3EGW - chains A and B of the 3 polymer chains in the assembly; structure by X-ray diffraction, 1.90 A resolution.

Chain A:
Molecule: Respiratory nitrate reductase 1 alpha chain
Organism: Escherichia coli
Notes: EC 1.7.99.4; fragment: Chain A, NarG
UniProt: P09152 (NARG_ECOLI); residues 1-1244 here correspond to UniProt positions 2-1245 (UniProt number = residue number + 1)
Sequence (1244 residues; row label = number of the first residue in the row):
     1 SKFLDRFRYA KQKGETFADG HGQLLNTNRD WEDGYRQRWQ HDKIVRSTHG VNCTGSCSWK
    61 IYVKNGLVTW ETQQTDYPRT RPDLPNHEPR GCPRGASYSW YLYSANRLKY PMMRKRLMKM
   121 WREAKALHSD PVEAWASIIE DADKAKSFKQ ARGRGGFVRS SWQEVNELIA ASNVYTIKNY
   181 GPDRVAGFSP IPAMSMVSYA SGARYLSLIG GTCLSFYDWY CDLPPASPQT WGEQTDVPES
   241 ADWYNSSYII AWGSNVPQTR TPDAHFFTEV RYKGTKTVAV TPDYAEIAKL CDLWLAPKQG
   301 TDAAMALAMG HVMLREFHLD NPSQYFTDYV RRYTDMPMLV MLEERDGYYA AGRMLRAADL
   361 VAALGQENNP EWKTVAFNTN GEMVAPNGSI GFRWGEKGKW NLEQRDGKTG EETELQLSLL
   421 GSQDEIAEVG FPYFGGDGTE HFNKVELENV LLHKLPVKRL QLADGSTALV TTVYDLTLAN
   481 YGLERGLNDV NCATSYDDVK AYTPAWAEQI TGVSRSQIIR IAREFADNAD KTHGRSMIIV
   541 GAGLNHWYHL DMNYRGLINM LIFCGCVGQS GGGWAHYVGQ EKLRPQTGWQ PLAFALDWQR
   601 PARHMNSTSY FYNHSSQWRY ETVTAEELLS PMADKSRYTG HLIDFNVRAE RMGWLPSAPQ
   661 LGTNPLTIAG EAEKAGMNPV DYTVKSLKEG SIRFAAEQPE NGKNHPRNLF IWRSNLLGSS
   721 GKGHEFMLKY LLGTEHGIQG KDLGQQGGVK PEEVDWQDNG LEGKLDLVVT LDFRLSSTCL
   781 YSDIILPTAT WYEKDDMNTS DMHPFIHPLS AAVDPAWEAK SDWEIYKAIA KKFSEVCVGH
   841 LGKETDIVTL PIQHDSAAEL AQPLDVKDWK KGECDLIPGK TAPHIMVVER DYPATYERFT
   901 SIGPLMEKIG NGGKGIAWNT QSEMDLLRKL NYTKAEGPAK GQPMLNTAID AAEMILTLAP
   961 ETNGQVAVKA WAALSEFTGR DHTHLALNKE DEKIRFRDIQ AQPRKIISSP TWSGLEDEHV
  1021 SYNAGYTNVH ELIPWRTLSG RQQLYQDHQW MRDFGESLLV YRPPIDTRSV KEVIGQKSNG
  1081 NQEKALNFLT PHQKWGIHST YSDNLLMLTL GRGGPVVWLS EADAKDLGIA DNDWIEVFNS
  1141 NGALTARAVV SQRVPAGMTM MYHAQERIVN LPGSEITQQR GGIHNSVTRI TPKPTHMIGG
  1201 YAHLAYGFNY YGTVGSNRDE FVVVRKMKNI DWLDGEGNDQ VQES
Construct notes: conflict Ala-10 (Phe11 in P09152), Ala-362 (Asp363 in P09152)
Ion coordination: 4Fe-4S cluster Fe: His-49, Cys-53, Cys-57, Cys-92
Small-molecule neighbours:
  - phosphatidyl glycerol (AGA; (1S)-2-{[{[(2S)-2,3-dihydroxypropyl]oxy}(hydroxy)phosphoryl]oxy}-1-[(pentanoyloxy)methyl]ethyl octanoate): Phe-3, Arg-6, Tyr-9
  - MD1 (phosphoric acid 4-(2-amino-4-oxo-3,4,5,6,-tetrahydro-pteridin-6-yl)-2-hydroxy-3,4-dimercapto-but-3-en-yl ester guanylate ester): Gly-50, Asn-52, Pro-190, Ser-198, Tyr-220, Asp-222, His-546, Trp-712, Arg-713, Ser-714, Asn-715, Leu-716, Ser-719, Ser-720, Lys-722, Leu-771, Asp-772, Phe-773, Arg-774, Ser-776, Thr-788, Trp-791, Lys-794, Asp-822, Thr-1090, His-1092, Ile-1097, His-1098, Ser-1099, Thr-1100, His-1163, His-1184, Asn-1185, Thr-1188, Asn-1217, Arg-1218
  - molybdopterin guanosine dinucleotide (MGD; 2-amino-5,6-dimercapto-7-methyl-3,7,8a,9-tetrahydro-8-oxa-1,3,9,10-tetraaza-anthracen-4-one guanosine dinucleotide): Asn-52, Cys-53, Arg-94, Asp-222, Trp-252, Gly-253, Ser-254, Asn-255, Gln-258, Thr-259, Arg-260, Val-280, Thr-281, Pro-282, Asp-283, Ala-285, Gln-299, Gly-300, Asp-302, Gly-541, Ala-542, Gly-543, Leu-544, Trp-547, Tyr-577, Val-578, Gly-579, Leu-1089, Pro-1091, His-1092, Gln-1093, Lys-1094, Gly-1096, Ile-1097, His-1098, Tyr-1162, His-1163, Arg-1218
  - 4Fe-4S cluster (SF4): Thr-48, His-49, Val-51, Cys-53, Gly-55, Ser-56, Cys-57, Trp-59, Gly-91, Cys-92, Arg-94, Gly-95, Pro-262, Ile-1097, Tyr-1101

Chain B:
Molecule: Respiratory nitrate reductase 1 beta chain
Organism: Escherichia coli
Notes: EC 1.7.99.4; fragment: Chain B, NarH
UniProt: P11349 (NARH_ECOLI); residue numbers follow UniProt; this construct covers 1-509
Sequence (509 residues; each row starts with the number of its first residue):
     1 MKIRSQVGMV LNLDKAIGCH TCSVTCKNVW TSREGVEYAW FNNVETKPGQ GFPTDWENQE
    61 KYKGGWIRKI NGKLQPRMGN RAMLLGKIFA NPHLPGIDDY YEPFDFDYQN LHTAPEGSKS
   121 QPIARPRSLI TGERMAKIEK GPNWEDDLGG EFDKLAKDKN FDNIQKAMYS QFENTFMMYL
   181 PRLCEHCLNP ACVATCPSGA IYKREEDGIV LIDQDKCRGW RMCITGCPYK KIYFNWKSGK
   241 SEKCIFCYPR IEAGQPTVCS ETCVGRIRYL GVLLYDADAI ERAASTENEK DLYQRQLDVF
   301 LDPNDPKVIE QAIKDGIPLS VIEAAQQSPV YKMAMEWKLA LPLHPEYRTL PMVWYVPPLS
   361 PIQSAADAGE LGSNGILPDV ESLRIPVQYL ANLLTAGDTK PVLRALKRML AMRHYKRAET
   421 VDGKVDTRAL EEVGLTEAQA QEMYRYLAIA NYEDRFVVPS SHRELAREAF PEKNGCGFTF
   481 GDGCHGSDTK FNLFNSRRID AIDVTSKTE
Construct notes: engineered mutation Ala-16 (Cys in P11349)
Ion coordination: 3Fe-4S cluster Fe site 1: Cys-19, Cys-22, Cys-263; 4Fe-4S cluster Fe site 1: Cys-26, Cys-244, Cys-247, Cys-259; 4Fe-4S cluster Fe site 2: Cys-184, Cys-187, Cys-192, Cys-227; 3Fe-4S cluster Fe site 2: Cys-196, Cys-217, Cys-223
Small-molecule neighbours:
  - phosphatidyl glycerol (AGA; (1S)-2-{[{[(2S)-2,3-dihydroxypropyl]oxy}(hydroxy)phosphoryl]oxy}-1-[(pentanoyloxy)methyl]ethyl octanoate): Pro-197, Ser-198, Lys-216, Arg-218
  - 3Fe-4S cluster (F3S), molecule 1: Ala-16, Ile-17, Gly-18, Cys-19, His-20, Thr-21, Cys-22, Val-44, Pro-181, Thr-262, Cys-263, Val-264, Gly-265, Ile-267, Arg-268
  - 3Fe-4S cluster (F3S), molecule 2: Thr-195, Cys-196, Pro-197, Ser-198, Ala-200, Ile-201, Ile-212, Cys-217, Arg-218, Gly-219, Trp-220, Arg-221, Met-222, Cys-223, Ser-241
  - heme (HEM): Ile-88, Phe-89, Trp-220, Arg-221
  - 4Fe-4S cluster (SF4), molecule 1: Cys-26, Trp-30, Phe-41, Asn-42, Leu-183, Cys-244, Ile-245, Phe-246, Cys-247, Thr-257, Val-258, Cys-259
  - 4Fe-4S cluster (SF4), molecule 2: Cys-184, Glu-185, His-186, Cys-187, Pro-190, Ala-191, Cys-192, Val-210, Cys-227, Pro-228, Tyr-229, Ile-232, Lys-243

Chain A / chain B interface:
Contacting residue pairs (279; chain A residue first):
  Ser-1(A) / Ser-487(B)  hydrogen bond (backbone-side chain)
  Ser-1(A) / Thr-489(B)  hydrogen bond (backbone-side chain)
  Ser-1(A) / Phe-491(B)  hydrogen bond (backbone-backbone)
  Lys-2(A) / Asp-215(B)  salt bridge
  Lys-2(A) / His-485(B)
  Lys-2(A) / Gly-486(B)
  Lys-2(A) / Ser-487(B)
  Leu-4(A) / Thr-489(B)
  Leu-4(A) / Phe-491(B)  hydrophobic
  Asp-5(A) / Ser-487(B)
  Asp-5(A) / Asp-488(B)  hydrogen bond (side chain-backbone)
  Asp-5(A) / Thr-489(B)  hydrogen bond
  Arg-8(A) / Asp-488(B)
  Arg-8(A) / Thr-489(B)
  Gln-12(A) / Asp-488(B)
  Glu-15(A) / Lys-2(B)
  Thr-16(A) / Lys-2(B)  hydrogen bond (backbone-side chain)
  Phe-17(A) / Lys-2(B)
  Phe-17(A) / Arg-4(B)
  Phe-17(A) / Ala-277(B)
  Phe-17(A) / Asp-278(B)
  Ala-18(A) / Ala-277(B)
  Ala-18(A) / Asp-278(B)  hydrogen bond (backbone-side chain)
  His-21(A) / Trp-66(B)
  His-21(A) / Asn-189(B)  hydrogen bond
  His-21(A) / Glu-281(B)
  Leu-24(A) / Glu-205(B)
  Asn-28(A) / Gly-486(B)
  Asn-28(A) / Ser-487(B)
  Asn-28(A) / Asp-488(B)  hydrogen bond
  Arg-29(A) / Arg-204(B)
  Arg-29(A) / Glu-206(B)  salt bridge
  Asp-30(A) / Gly-486(B)  hydrogen bond (side chain-backbone)
  Asp-30(A) / Arg-498(B)  salt bridge
  Trp-31(A) / Tyr-202(B)  hydrogen bond
  Trp-31(A) / Leu-211(B)  hydrophobic
  Trp-31(A) / Ile-212(B)
  Trp-31(A) / Asp-213(B)
  Trp-31(A) / Gln-214(B)
  Glu-32(A) / Tyr-202(B)  hydrogen bond
  Glu-32(A) / Arg-204(B)  salt bridge
  Glu-32(A) / Leu-211(B)
  Glu-32(A) / Tyr-248(B)  hydrogen bond (backbone-side chain)
  Tyr-35(A) / Trp-30(B)
  Tyr-35(A) / Glu-242(B)  hydrogen bond
  Tyr-35(A) / Ile-245(B)  hydrophobic
  Tyr-35(A) / Tyr-248(B)
  Tyr-35(A) / Pro-249(B)
  Arg-36(A) / Tyr-248(B)
  Arg-36(A) / Pro-249(B)
  Arg-36(A) / Glu-252(B)  salt bridge
  Arg-36(A) / Arg-463(B)
  Gln-37(A) / Gly-477(B)
  Gln-37(A) / Thr-479(B)
  Arg-38(A) / Asn-28(B)  hydrogen bond (side chain-backbone)
  Arg-38(A) / Val-29(B)  hydrogen bond (side chain-backbone)
  Arg-38(A) / Trp-30(B)
  Trp-39(A) / Val-29(B)  hydrophobic
  Trp-39(A) / Trp-30(B)  hydrophobic
  Trp-39(A) / Arg-250(B)
  Trp-39(A) / Val-258(B)  hydrophobic
  Trp-70(A) / Asn-28(B)
  Trp-70(A) / Val-29(B)  hydrophobic
  Glu-71(A) / Asn-28(B)
  Thr-72(A) / Thr-262(B)
  Gln-73(A) / Thr-262(B)  hydrogen bond (side chain-backbone)
  Gln-73(A) / Val-264(B)
  Arg-79(A) / Asn-451(B)
  Arg-79(A) / Glu-453(B)  salt bridge
  Asp-83(A) / Ile-449(B)
  Leu-84(A) / Ile-449(B)
  Pro-85(A) / Arg-266(B)
  Pro-85(A) / Ala-448(B)
  Pro-85(A) / Ile-449(B)
  Asn-86(A) / Arg-266(B)
  Asn-86(A) / Asn-451(B)
  Glu-88(A) / Arg-266(B)  salt bridge
  Glu-88(A) / Tyr-452(B)
  Glu-88(A) / Arg-455(B)  salt bridge
  Pro-89(A) / Glu-261(B)
  Pro-89(A) / Cys-263(B)
  Pro-89(A) / Arg-266(B)
  Pro-89(A) / Arg-455(B)
  Arg-90(A) / Val-264(B)
  Gly-91(A) / Val-264(B)
  Cys-92(A) / Thr-21(B)
  Cys-92(A) / Val-264(B)
  Pro-93(A) / Cys-19(B)
  Pro-93(A) / Thr-21(B)
  Pro-93(A) / Val-24(B)
  Ala-96(A) / Val-24(B)
  Ala-96(A) / Thr-25(B)
  Ala-96(A) / Asn-28(B)  hydrogen bond (backbone-side chain)
  Ser-97(A) / Val-24(B)
  Ser-99(A) / Asn-28(B)
  Trp-100(A) / Tyr-108(B)
  Ala-105(A) / Tyr-108(B)
  Ala-105(A) / Gln-109(B)  hydrogen bond (backbone-side chain)
  Ala-105(A) / His-112(B)
  Asn-106(A) / Tyr-108(B)
  Asn-106(A) / Leu-111(B)
  Asn-106(A) / His-112(B)  hydrogen bond
  Arg-107(A) / His-112(B)
  Lys-115(A) / Glu-116(B)
  Arg-116(A) / Glu-116(B)
  Gly-153(A) / Gln-121(B)
  Gly-153(A) / Pro-122(B)
  Arg-154(A) / Pro-115(B)
  Arg-154(A) / Gly-117(B)
  Arg-154(A) / Ser-118(B)  hydrogen bond (backbone-backbone)
  Arg-154(A) / Lys-119(B)
  Arg-154(A) / Ser-120(B)
  Arg-154(A) / Gln-121(B)
  Gly-155(A) / Ala-114(B)
  Gly-155(A) / Pro-115(B)
  Gly-156(A) / Ala-114(B)  hydrogen bond (backbone-backbone)
  Gly-156(A) / Pro-115(B)
  Gly-156(A) / Glu-116(B)
  Tyr-244(A) / Tyr-444(B)  hydrogen bond
  Tyr-244(A) / Ala-448(B)
  Tyr-244(A) / Ile-449(B)
  Ser-247(A) / Arg-417(B)  hydrogen bond (backbone-side chain)
  Ser-247(A) / Val-421(B)
  Pro-257(A) / Ile-17(B)  hydrophobic
  Thr-261(A) / Ile-17(B)
  Thr-261(A) / Cys-19(B)
  Thr-261(A) / Val-264(B)
  Pro-262(A) / Val-264(B)  hydrophobic
  Ala-264(A) / Ile-17(B)  hydrophobic
  His-265(A) / Gly-265(B)
  His-265(A) / Arg-266(B)
  Thr-268(A) / Lys-15(B)
  Glu-269(A) / Lys-15(B)  salt bridge
  Glu-269(A) / Arg-266(B)  salt bridge
  Glu-269(A) / Leu-447(B)
  Glu-269(A) / Ala-448(B)
  Arg-271(A) / Asp-14(B)  salt bridge
  Arg-271(A) / Leu-359(B)
  Arg-271(A) / Arg-413(B)  hydrogen bond (backbone-side chain)
  Tyr-272(A) / Asn-12(B)  hydrogen bond
  Tyr-272(A) / Asp-14(B)  hydrogen bond
  Tyr-272(A) / Lys-15(B)
  Tyr-272(A) / Met-409(B)
  Tyr-272(A) / Met-412(B)  hydrophobic
  Tyr-272(A) / Lys-416(B)
  Tyr-272(A) / Tyr-444(B)
  Tyr-272(A) / Leu-447(B)
  Tyr-272(A) / Ala-448(B)  hydrophobic
  Lys-273(A) / Lys-416(B)
  Lys-273(A) / Arg-417(B)
  Lys-273(A) / Thr-420(B)  hydrogen bond (backbone-side chain)
  Lys-273(A) / Tyr-444(B)
  Gly-274(A) / Leu-377(B)
  Gly-274(A) / Arg-413(B)
  Gly-274(A) / Lys-416(B)
  Gly-274(A) / Arg-417(B)  hydrogen bond (backbone-side chain)
  Thr-275(A) / Arg-413(B)  hydrogen bond (backbone-side chain)
  Lys-276(A) / Ile-376(B)  hydrogen bond (side chain-backbone)
  Lys-276(A) / Leu-377(B)
  Pro-282(A) / Phe-172(B)
  Tyr-284(A) / Thr-175(B)
  Tyr-284(A) / Met-177(B)
  Tyr-284(A) / Pro-361(B)
  Tyr-284(A) / Arg-384(B)
  Ala-285(A) / Met-177(B)
  Glu-286(A) / Ile-17(B)
  Glu-286(A) / Asp-147(B)
  Glu-286(A) / Met-177(B)
  Glu-286(A) / Tyr-179(B)  hydrogen bond
  Ala-288(A) / Pro-361(B)
  Lys-289(A) / Leu-13(B)  hydrogen bond (side chain-backbone)
  Lys-289(A) / Asp-14(B)  hydrogen bond (side chain-backbone)
  Lys-289(A) / Ala-16(B)  hydrogen bond (side chain-backbone)
  Lys-289(A) / Met-177(B)
  Leu-290(A) / Ala-16(B)
  Cys-291(A) / Ser-360(B)
  Cys-291(A) / Pro-361(B)
  Asp-292(A) / Pro-361(B)
  Asp-292(A) / Ile-362(B)  hydrogen bond (backbone-backbone)
  Asp-292(A) / Pro-378(B)
  Asp-292(A) / Arg-413(B)  salt bridge
  Leu-293(A) / Ile-362(B)  hydrophobic
  Trp-294(A) / Phe-172(B)
  Trp-294(A) / Arg-384(B)
  Ser-516(A) / Asp-367(B)
  Ser-516(A) / Ala-368(B)  hydrogen bond (side chain-backbone)
  Gln-517(A) / Ala-368(B)
  Arg-520(A) / Ala-368(B)  hydrogen bond (side chain-backbone)
  Arg-520(A) / Gly-369(B)
  Arg-520(A) / Ile-376(B)
  Glu-524(A) / Ile-376(B)
  Asn-528(A) / Arg-417(B)  hydrogen bond
  Arg-535(A) / Thr-420(B)  hydrogen bond (side chain-backbone)
  Leu-775(A) / Leu-111(B)
  Leu-775(A) / His-112(B)
  Leu-780(A) / Leu-111(B)
  Leu-780(A) / Gln-121(B)
  Leu-780(A) / Pro-122(B)
  Tyr-781(A) / Gln-121(B)  hydrogen bond
  Lys-1094(A) / Gly-18(B)  hydrogen bond (side chain-backbone)
  Lys-1094(A) / Asp-146(B)  salt bridge
  Lys-1094(A) / Asp-147(B)  salt bridge
  Trp-1095(A) / Asn-143(B)
  Trp-1095(A) / Asp-146(B)
  Asp-1103(A) / Tyr-108(B)  hydrogen bond (backbone-side chain)
  Leu-1105(A) / Phe-104(B)
  Leu-1105(A) / Asp-105(B)
  Leu-1105(A) / Phe-106(B)  hydrophobic
  Leu-1105(A) / Tyr-108(B)
  Leu-1106(A) / Lys-27(B)
  Leu-1106(A) / Asn-28(B)
  Leu-1108(A) / Phe-104(B)
  Leu-1108(A) / Phe-106(B)  hydrophobic
  Leu-1108(A) / Tyr-108(B)
  Thr-1109(A) / Trp-40(B)
  Thr-1109(A) / Tyr-101(B)
  Thr-1109(A) / Phe-104(B)
  Thr-1109(A) / Pro-142(B)
  Leu-1110(A) / Val-24(B)  hydrophobic
  Leu-1110(A) / Trp-40(B)  hydrophobic
  Leu-1110(A) / Asn-143(B)  hydrogen bond (backbone-side chain)
  Arg-1112(A) / Trp-144(B)  hydrogen bond (side chain-backbone)
  Arg-1112(A) / Gly-149(B)  hydrogen bond (side chain-backbone)
  Gly-1113(A) / Phe-106(B)
  Gly-1113(A) / Ile-138(B)
  Trp-1118(A) / Asp-146(B)
  Trp-1118(A) / Asp-147(B)
  Glu-1121(A) / Glu-151(B)
  Glu-1121(A) / Phe-152(B)  hydrogen bond (side chain-backbone)
  Lys-1125(A) / Glu-151(B)
  Asp-1131(A) / Gly-150(B)
  Asp-1131(A) / Lys-154(B)  salt bridge
  Asn-1132(A) / Lys-137(B)  hydrogen bond (backbone-side chain)
  Asn-1132(A) / Ile-138(B)  hydrogen bond (side chain-backbone)
  Asn-1132(A) / Glu-139(B)
  Asn-1132(A) / Trp-144(B)
  Trp-1134(A) / Lys-137(B)
  Arg-1147(A) / Lys-137(B)
  Arg-1147(A) / Ile-138(B)
  Arg-1147(A) / Trp-144(B)
  Val-1149(A) / Gly-149(B)
  Val-1150(A) / Gly-149(B)
  Val-1150(A) / Gly-150(B)  hydrogen bond (backbone-backbone)
  Val-1150(A) / Glu-151(B)
  Ser-1151(A) / Leu-148(B)  hydrogen bond (side chain-backbone)
  Gln-1152(A) / Phe-152(B)
  Gln-1152(A) / Tyr-169(B)  hydrogen bond (side chain-backbone)
  Gln-1152(A) / Ser-170(B)
  Gln-1152(A) / Gln-171(B)  hydrogen bond (side chain-backbone)
  Gln-1152(A) / Phe-172(B)
  Gln-1152(A) / Thr-175(B)  hydrogen bond
  Arg-1153(A) / Asp-147(B)  hydrogen bond (side chain-backbone)
  Arg-1153(A) / Phe-172(B)
  Pro-1155(A) / Phe-172(B)  hydrophobic
  Arg-1167(A) / Gln-121(B)  hydrogen bond (backbone-side chain)
  Arg-1167(A) / Ile-123(B)
  Ile-1168(A) / Leu-111(B)
  Ile-1168(A) / Ile-123(B)
  Ile-1168(A) / Ala-124(B)  hydrogen bond (backbone-backbone)
  Val-1169(A) / Phe-106(B)  hydrophobic
  Val-1169(A) / Ile-123(B)
  Val-1169(A) / Ala-124(B)
  Asn-1170(A) / Phe-106(B)
  Asn-1170(A) / Ala-124(B)  hydrogen bond (backbone-backbone)
  Asn-1170(A) / Pro-126(B)
  Asn-1170(A) / Ile-138(B)
  Leu-1171(A) / Ile-123(B)
  Arg-1180(A) / Ser-120(B)  hydrogen bond
  Arg-1180(A) / Gln-121(B)  hydrogen bond (side chain-backbone)
  Arg-1180(A) / Ile-123(B)
  Trp-1232(A) / Arg-125(B)
  Trp-1232(A) / Ala-136(B)
  Leu-1233(A) / Ser-120(B)  hydrogen bond (backbone-side chain)
  Asp-1234(A) / Arg-125(B)  salt bridge
  Glu-1236(A) / Arg-125(B)  salt bridge
  Glu-1236(A) / Arg-134(B)  salt bridge
  Asn-1238(A) / Arg-125(B)  hydrogen bond (backbone-side chain)
  Asn-1238(A) / Arg-134(B)
  Gln-1240(A) / Ala-136(B)
Also at the interface, not in a pair above, chain A (138 interface residues in all): Asp-19, Asp-33, Thr-75, Pro-82, Leu-108, Phe-157, Tyr-248, Gln-258, Asp-283, Lys-531, Thr-532, Glu-735, Asn-1104, Met-1107, Gly-1111, Asp-1133, Val-1154, Gln-1242
Also at the interface, not in a pair above, chain B (136 interface residues in all): His-20, Arg-33, Gly-141, Glu-173, Phe-176, Ile-280, Arg-282, Glu-370, Gly-375, Asp-422, Ala-450

Overview:
138 residues of chain A and 136 residues of chain B are in contact; the contacts include 62 hydrogen bonds and
18 salt bridges. Polar contacts include Lys-2(A)/Asp-215(B), Arg-29(A)/Glu-206(B) and Asp-30(A)/Arg-498(B).
Phosphatidyl glycerol is bound between chain A and chain B.
Here chain A is Respiratory nitrate reductase 1 alpha chain and chain B is Respiratory nitrate reductase 1
beta chain, both from Escherichia coli. Entry 3EGW (The crystal structure of the NarGHI mutant NarH - C16A)
was determined by X-ray diffraction.
